8AS7 - chains A and T of the 4 polymer chains in the assembly; structure by electron microscopy, 2.60 A resolution.

[Chain A]
Protein: RNA-dependent RNA-polymerase L protein
Organism: SFTS virus AH12
Notes: EC 2.7.7.48
UniProt: U3GU88 (U3GU88_SFTS); residues 1-2084 here = UniProt positions 1-2084
Amino-acid sequence (2084 residues; numbered 1 to 2084; the number before each row is that of its first residue):
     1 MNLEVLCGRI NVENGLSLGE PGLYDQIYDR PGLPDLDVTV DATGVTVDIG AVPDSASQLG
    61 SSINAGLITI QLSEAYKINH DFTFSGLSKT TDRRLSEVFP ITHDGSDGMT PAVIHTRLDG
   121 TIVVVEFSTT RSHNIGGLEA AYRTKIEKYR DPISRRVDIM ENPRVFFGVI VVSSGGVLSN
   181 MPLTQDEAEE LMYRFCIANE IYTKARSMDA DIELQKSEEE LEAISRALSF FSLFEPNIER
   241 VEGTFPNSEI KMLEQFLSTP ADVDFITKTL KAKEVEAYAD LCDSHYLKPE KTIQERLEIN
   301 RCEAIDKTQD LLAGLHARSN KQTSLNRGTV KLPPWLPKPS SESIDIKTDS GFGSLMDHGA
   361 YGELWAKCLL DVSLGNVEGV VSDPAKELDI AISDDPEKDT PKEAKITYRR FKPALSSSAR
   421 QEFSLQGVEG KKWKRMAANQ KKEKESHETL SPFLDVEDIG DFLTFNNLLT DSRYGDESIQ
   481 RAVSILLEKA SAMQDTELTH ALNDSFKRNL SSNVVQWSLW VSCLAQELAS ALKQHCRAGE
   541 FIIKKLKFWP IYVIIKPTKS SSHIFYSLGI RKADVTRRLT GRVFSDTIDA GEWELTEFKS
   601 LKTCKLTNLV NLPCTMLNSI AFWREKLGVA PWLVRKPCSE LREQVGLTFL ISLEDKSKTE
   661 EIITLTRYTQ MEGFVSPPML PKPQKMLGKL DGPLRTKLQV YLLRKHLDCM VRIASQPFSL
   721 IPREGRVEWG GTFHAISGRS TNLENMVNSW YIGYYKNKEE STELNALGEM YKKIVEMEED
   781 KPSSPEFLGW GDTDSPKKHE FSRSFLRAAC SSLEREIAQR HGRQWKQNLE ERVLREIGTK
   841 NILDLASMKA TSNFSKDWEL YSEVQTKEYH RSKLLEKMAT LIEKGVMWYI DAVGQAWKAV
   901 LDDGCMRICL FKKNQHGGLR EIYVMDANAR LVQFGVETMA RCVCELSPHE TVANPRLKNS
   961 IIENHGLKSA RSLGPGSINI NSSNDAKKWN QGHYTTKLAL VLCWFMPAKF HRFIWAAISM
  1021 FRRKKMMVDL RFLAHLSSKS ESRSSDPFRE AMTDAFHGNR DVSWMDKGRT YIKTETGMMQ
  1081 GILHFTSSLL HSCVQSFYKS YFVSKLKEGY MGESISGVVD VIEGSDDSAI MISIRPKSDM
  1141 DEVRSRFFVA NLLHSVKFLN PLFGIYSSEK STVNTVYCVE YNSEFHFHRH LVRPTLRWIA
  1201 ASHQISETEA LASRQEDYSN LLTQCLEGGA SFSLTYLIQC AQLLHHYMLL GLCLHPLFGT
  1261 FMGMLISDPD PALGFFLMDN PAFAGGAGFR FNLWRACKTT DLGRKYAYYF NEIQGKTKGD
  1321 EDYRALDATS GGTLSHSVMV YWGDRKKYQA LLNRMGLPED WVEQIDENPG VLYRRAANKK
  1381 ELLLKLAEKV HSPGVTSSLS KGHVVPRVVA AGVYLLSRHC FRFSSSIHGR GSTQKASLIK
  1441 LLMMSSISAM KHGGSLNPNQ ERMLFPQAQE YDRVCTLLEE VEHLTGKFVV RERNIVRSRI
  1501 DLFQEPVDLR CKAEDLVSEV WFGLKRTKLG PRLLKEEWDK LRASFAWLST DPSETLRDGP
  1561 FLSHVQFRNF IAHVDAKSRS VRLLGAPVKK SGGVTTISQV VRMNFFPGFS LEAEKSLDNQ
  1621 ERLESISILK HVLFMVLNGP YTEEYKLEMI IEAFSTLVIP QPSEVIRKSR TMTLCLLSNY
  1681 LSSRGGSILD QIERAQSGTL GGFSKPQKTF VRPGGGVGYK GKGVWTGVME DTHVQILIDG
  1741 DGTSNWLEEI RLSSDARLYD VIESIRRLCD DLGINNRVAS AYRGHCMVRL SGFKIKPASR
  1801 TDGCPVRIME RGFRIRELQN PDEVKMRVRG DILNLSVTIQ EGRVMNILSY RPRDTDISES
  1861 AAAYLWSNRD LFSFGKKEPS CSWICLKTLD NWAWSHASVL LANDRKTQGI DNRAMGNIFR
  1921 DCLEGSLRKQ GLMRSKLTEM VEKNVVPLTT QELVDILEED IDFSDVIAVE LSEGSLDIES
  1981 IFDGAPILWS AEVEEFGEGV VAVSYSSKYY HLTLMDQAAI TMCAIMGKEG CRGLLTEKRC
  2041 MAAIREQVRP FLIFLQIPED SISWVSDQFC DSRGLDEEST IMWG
Unresolved in the structure: 394-403, 1317-1331, 1425-1433, 1591-1593, 1613-2084
Differences from the reference sequence: engineered mutation Ala112 (Asp in U3GU88)
Ion coordination: Mg2+ site 1: Asp985, Asp1127; Mg2+ site 2: Ala986, Asp1126 (together with 2KH)
Ligand contacts: 2KH (5'-O-[(S)-hydroxy{[(S)-hydroxy(phosphonooxy)phosphoryl]amino}phosphoryl]uridine): Lys689, Lys913, Arg920, Ala986, Lys987, Lys988, Trp989, Asn990, Gln1080, Gly1081, His1084, Ser1125, Asp1126, Lys1170
From the paper describing this entry:
  - binding site for the 20-nt RNA strand: Gly427, Lys431, His447, Ser562, His563, Phe565, Lys656, Pro693, Arg695, Asn765, Phe1032, His1035, Leu1036, Lys1039, Phe1048, Arg1049, Met1052, Thr1053
  - binding site for the ligand EPE: Arg1043
  - binding site for the 26-nt RNA strand (chain T): Lys533, His535, Ser561, Arg871, Tyr923, Gln1080, Gly1081, Trp1342 to Lys1347, Leu1399 to Ser1400, Lys1401
  - Mg2+ coordination: Asp985, Ala986, Asp1126
  - binding site for the 26-nt RNA strand: Ser1125, Asp1126, Ser1183, Arg1197
  - conformationally variable residues (loop rearrangement): Thr1333 to Val1340

[Chain T]
Molecule: 26-nt RNA strand
Sequence (26 nucleotides; row label = number of the first residue in the row):
     1 AAAAAAGAUC UGGGCGGUCU UUGUGU
Unresolved in the structure: 1-9

[How chain A and chain T interact]
Residue-residue contacts (55; chain A residue first):
  Lys533(A) - G16(T)  hydrogen bond to the base
  Lys533(A) - U18(T)  salt bridge to the phosphate
  His535(A) - C15(T)  stacking on the base
  His535(A) - G16(T)  hydrogen bond to the base
  Arg537(A) - G13(T)  base contact
  Arg537(A) - G14(T)  hydrogen bond to the base
  Ser560(A) - G16(T)  hydrogen bond to the base
  Ser560(A) - C19(T)  base contact
  Ser561(A) - C19(T)  base contact
  Ser761(A) - U21(T)  base contact
  Lys849(A) - G23(T)  phosphate contact
  Lys849(A) - U24(T)  salt bridge to the phosphate
  Ala850(A) - U22(T)  sugar contact
  Ala850(A) - G23(T)  hydrogen bond to the phosphate
  Glu868(A) - C19(T)  sugar contact
  His870(A) - C19(T)  hydrogen bond to the phosphate
  His870(A) - U20(T)  salt bridge to the phosphate
  Arg871(A) - U21(T)  sugar contact
  Arg871(A) - U22(T)  salt bridge to the phosphate
  Phe911(A) - U21(T)  phosphate contact
  Phe911(A) - U22(T)  sugar contact
  Lys913(A) - G23(T)  hydrogen bond to the base
  Asn914(A) - U22(T)  hydrogen bond to the base
  Ile922(A) - G23(T)  base contact
  Tyr923(A) - G23(T)  hydrogen bond to the sugar
  Val924(A) - G23(T)  sugar contact
  Arg930(A) - U24(T)  salt bridge to the phosphate
  Arg930(A) - G25(T)  salt bridge to the phosphate
  Val952(A) - G25(T)  sugar contact
  Val952(A) - U26(T)  phosphate contact
  Pro955(A) - U26(T)  phosphate contact
  Lys958(A) - U26(T)  hydrogen bond to the sugar
  Arg1031(A) - U20(T)  hydrogen bond to the sugar
  Gln1080(A) - G23(T)  hydrogen bond to the base
  Gly1081(A) - G23(T)  base contact
  Gly1081(A) - U24(T)  hydrogen bond to the sugar
  Ile1082(A) - U24(T)  sugar contact
  His1084(A) - G25(T)  sugar contact
  Phe1085(A) - G25(T)  phosphate contact
  Phe1085(A) - U26(T)  phosphate contact
  Trp1342(A) - G17(T)  base contact
  Gly1343(A) - G17(T)  hydrogen bond to the sugar
  Arg1345(A) - G17(T)  base contact
  Lys1346(A) - G17(T)  phosphate contact
  Lys1347(A) - G17(T)  hydrogen bond to the base
  Lys1347(A) - C19(T)  salt bridge to the phosphate
  Tyr1348(A) - G17(T)  hydrogen bond to the base
  Leu1399(A) - G17(T)  base contact
  Ser1400(A) - G17(T)  base contact
  Lys1401(A) - U21(T)  sugar contact
  Gly1402(A) - U21(T)  hydrogen bond to the base
  Gly1402(A) - U22(T)  base contact
  His1403(A) - U21(T)  hydrogen bond to the base
  Arg1407(A) - G17(T)  phosphate contact
  Arg1407(A) - U18(T)  salt bridge to the phosphate
Also at the interface, not in a pair above, chain A (51 interface residues in all): Leu532, Lys559, Glu759, Met848, Tyr869, Lys912, Gln933, Phe934, Glu937, Arg941, Asp1029, Glu1207

[In short]
51 residues of chain A and 14 residues of chain T are in contact; the contacts include 18 hydrogen bonds, 8
salt bridges and 1 aromatic stacking contact. Polar pairs include Lys533(A)-G16(T), His535(A)-G16(T) and
Arg537(A)-G14(T). From the paper: a binding site for the 20-nt RNA strand at Gly427(A), Lys431(A) and
His447(A) among others; a binding site for the 26-nt RNA strand (chain T) at Lys533(A), His535(A) and
Ser561(A) among others.
Chain A is RNA-dependent RNA-polymerase L protein (SFTS virus AH12) and chain T is a 26-nt RNA strand; the
structure, Structure of the SFTSV L protein stalled at early elongation [EARLY-ELONGATION], was determined by
electron microscopy (same publication as 8AS6, 8ASB, 8ASD and 8ASG).
